4CQL - chains E and F of the 4 polymer chains in the assembly; structure by X-ray diffraction, 2.85 A resolution.

== Chain E ==
Name: Estradiol 17-beta-dehydrogenase 8
From: Homo sapiens
Notes: EC 1.1.1.100, 1.1.1.62, 1.1.1.239
UniProtKB: Q92506 (DHB8_HUMAN); residues 1-261 here = UniProt positions 1-261
Amino-acid sequence (261 residues; each row starts with the number of its first residue):
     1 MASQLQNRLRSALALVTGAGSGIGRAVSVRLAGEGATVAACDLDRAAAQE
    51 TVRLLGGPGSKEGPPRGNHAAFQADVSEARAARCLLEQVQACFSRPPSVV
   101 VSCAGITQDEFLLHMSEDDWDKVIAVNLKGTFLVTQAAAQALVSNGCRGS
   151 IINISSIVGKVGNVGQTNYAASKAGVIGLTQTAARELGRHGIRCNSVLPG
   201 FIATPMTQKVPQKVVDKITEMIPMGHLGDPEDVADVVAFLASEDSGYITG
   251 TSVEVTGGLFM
Not modelled in the structure: 1-5, 56-67
Residues lining bound ligands: NAD (nicotinamide-adenine-dinucleotide): Gly18, Gly20, Ser21, Gly22, Ile23, Gly24, Asp42, Leu43, Asp44, Ala74, Asp75, Val76, Ser77, Cys103, Ala104, Gly105, Ile106, Val126, Asn127, Ile154, Ser155, Ser156, Tyr169, Lys173, Pro199, Gly200, Phe201, Ile202, Thr204, Pro205, Met206, Thr207
Swiss-Prot annotation at these positions:
  - active site: Tyr169 (Proton acceptor)
  - binding site (NAD(+)): Leu15 to Ile23, Asp42, Leu43, Ala74 to Val76, Tyr169 to Lys173, Ile202 to Thr204
  - binding site (substrate): Ser156
  - modified residue: Ser60 (Phosphoserine), Lys160 (N6-succinyllysine), Lys173 (N6-succinyllysine)
  - natural variant: Val158 (V158L: In a breast cancer sample)
  - mutagenesis: Asp42 (D42A: Reduced NADH-dependent reductase activity with acetoacetyl-CoA. Reduced NADH-dependent reductase activity with 9,10-phenanthrene quinone. Increases NADPH-dependent reductase activities ...), Arg148 (R148E: No effect on the ability to restore growth of an OAR1-deficient yeast mutant), Tyr169 (Y169A: Strongly reduced NADH-dependent reductase activity with acetoacetyl-CoA. Strongly reduced NADH-dependent reductase activity with 9,10-phenanthrene quinone ...), Lys173 (K173A: Abolishes NADH-dependent reductase activity with acetoacetyl-CoA. Strongly reduced NADH-dependent reductase activity with 9,10-phenanthrene quinone ...), Arg189 (R189E: No effect on the ability to restore growth of an OAR1-deficient yeast mutant)
Reported in the primary citation:
  - binding site for NAD: Asp42, Tyr169, Lys173
  - catalytic residues: Ser156 (proposed by the authors, not directly observed)
  - catalytic residues: Tyr169, Lys173 (by similarity / conservation)
  - mutagenesis - K173A: decreased catalytic activity
  - mutagenesis - Y169A, K173A: unchanged catalytic activity on NADPH
  - mutagenesis - D42A, Y169A: decreased catalytic activity on NADH
  - mutagenesis - D42A: increased catalytic activity on NADPH
  - mutagenesis - D42A (15-fold): decreased binding to NAD+
  - mutagenesis - D42A (Kd 15 mM): decreased binding to NADH
  - mutagenesis - D42A: unchanged binding to NADPH
  - mutagenesis - D42A: unchanged binding to NADP+

== Chain F ==
Name: Carbonyl reductase family member 4
From: Homo sapiens
Notes: EC 1.1.1.100
UniProtKB: Q8N4T8 (CBR4_HUMAN); residue numbers follow UniProt; this construct covers 1-237
Amino-acid sequence (244 residues; row label = number of the first residue in the row; numbers below 1 keep their minus sign (Met-6 is residue -6)):
    -6 MHHHHHHMDKVCAVFGGSRGIGRAVAQLMARKGYRLAVIARNLEGAKAAA
    44 GDLGGDHLAFSCDVAKEHDVQNTFEELEKHLGRVNFLVNAAGINRDGLLV
    94 RTKTEDMVSQLHTNLLGSMLTCKAAMRTMIQQQGGSIVNVGSIVGLKGNS
   144 GQSVYSASKGGLVGFSRALAKEVARKKIRVNVVAPGFVHTDMTKDLKEEH
   194 LKKNIPLGRFGETIEVAHAVVFLLESPYITGHVLVVDGGLQLIL
Not modelled in the structure: -6 to -5, 46-48, 88-90, 185-189
Differences from the reference sequence: expression tag (-6 to 0)
Swiss-Prot annotation at these positions:
  - active site: Tyr148 (Proton acceptor)
  - binding site (NADP(+)): Ser11 to Ile14, Arg34, Asn35, Asp56, Ala83 to Gly85, Tyr148, Lys152, Val181 to Thr183
  - binding site (substrate): Ser135
  - site: Lys169 (Important for interaction with acyl carrier protein (ACP))
  - modified residue: Met1 (N-acetylmethionine), Lys40 (N6-acetyllysine), Lys96 (N6-acetyllysine), Lys195 (N6-acetyllysine)
  - mutagenesis: Gly9 (G9S: Unable to restore growth of an OAR1-deficient yeast mutant), Arg12 (R12A: Strongly reduced ability to restore growth of an OAR1-deficient yeast mutant), Arg34 (R34A: Strongly reduced ability to restore growth of an OAR1-deficient yeast mutant. Strongly reduces NADPH-dependent reductase activity with acetoacetyl-CoA and 9,10-phenanthrene quinone ...), Ser135 (S135A: Unable to restore growth of an OAR1-deficient yeast mutant), Tyr148 (Y148A: Unable to restore growth of an OAR1-deficient yeast mutant), Lys152 (K152A: Unable to restore growth of an OAR1-deficient yeast mutant. Abolishes NADPH-dependent reductase activity with acetoacetyl-CoA ...), Arg168 (R168E: Strongly reduced ability to restore growth of an OAR1-deficient yeast mutant. Increases NADPH-dependent reductase activity with acetoacetyl-CoA ...), Lys169 (K169E: Unable to restore growth of an OAR1-deficient yeast mutant. Increases NADPH-dependent reductase activity with acetoacetyl-CoA ...)
Reported in the primary citation:
  - catalytic residues: Ser135 (proposed by the authors, not directly observed)
  - catalytic residues: Tyr148, Lys152 (by similarity / conservation)
  - mutagenesis - R34A, K152A: unchanged catalytic activity on NADH
  - mutagenesis - R34A, Q126E/R168E/K169E: decreased catalytic activity on NADPH
  - mutagenesis - K152A: abolished catalytic activity on NADPH
  - mutagenesis - K169E: decreased growth
  - mutagenesis - K169E: abolished growth in response to glycerol
  - mutagenesis - K169E: unchanged catalytic activity (CoA-dependent activity)
  - mutagenesis - Q126E/K169E, R168E: unchanged catalytic activity on CoA-dependent

== Interface between chain E and chain F ==
Pairs across the interface (66):
  Gln181(E) with Leu235(F)
  Ala184(E) with Pro199(F)
  Arg185(E) with Leu235(F); Ile236(F)
  Gly188(E) with Pro199(F); Leu200(F)
  Arg189(E) with Pro199(F), hydrogen bond (backbone-backbone)
  Phe201(E) with Tyr221(F)
  Thr219(E) with Arg168(F)
  Glu220(E) with Arg168(F), hydrogen bond (backbone-side chain)
  Ile222(E) with Arg168(F), hydrogen bond (backbone-side chain); Tyr221(F)
  Pro223(E) with Ala167(F); Arg168(F), hydrogen bond (backbone-side chain)
  Met224(E) with Ala167(F); Arg168(F); Pro220(F); Tyr221(F), hydrophobic
  Gly225(E) with Arg168(F)
  His226(E) with Tyr221(F), hydrogen bond (backbone-side chain)
  Leu227(E) with Tyr221(F)
  Gly228(E) with Tyr221(F), hydrogen bond (backbone-side chain)
  Asp232(E) with Pro220(F); Tyr221(F)
  Asp235(E) with Phe215(F); Ser219(F), hydrogen bond
  Val236(E) with Phe215(F), hydrophobic; Ile222(F), hydrophobic
  Phe239(E) with His211(F); Ala212(F), hydrophobic; Phe215(F), hydrophobic
  Asp244(E) with His211(F), salt bridge
  Gly246(E) with Leu200(F); Arg202(F)
  Tyr247(E) with Phe180(F); Leu200(F), hydrophobic; Arg202(F), hydrogen bond (side chain-backbone); Phe203(F); Gly204(F), hydrogen bond (side chain-backbone); Glu208(F); Val229(F), hydrophobic; Asp230(F), hydrogen bond (side chain-backbone); Gly231(F), hydrogen bond (backbone-backbone)
  Ile248(E) with Val229(F), hydrophobic
  Thr249(E) with Leu200(F); Gly231(F); Gly232(F), hydrogen bond (backbone-backbone)
  Gly250(E) with Gln234(F), hydrogen bond (backbone-side chain); Leu235(F)
  Thr251(E) with Val228(F)
  Ser252(E) with His225(F)
  Val253(E) with His225(F); Leu227(F), hydrophobic
  Glu254(E) with Ile222(F); His225(F), hydrogen bond (backbone-side chain)
  Val255(E) with Tyr221(F); Ile222(F), hydrophobic
  Thr256(E) with Tyr221(F)
  Gly257(E) with Tyr221(F), hydrogen bond (backbone-backbone); Thr223(F)
  Gly258(E) with Thr223(F)
  Met261(E) with Arg160(F); Ala163(F), hydrophobic; Lys164(F); Thr223(F); Gly224(F)
Also at the interface, not in a pair above, chain E (36 interface residues in all): Arg193, Ile202
Also at the interface, not in a pair above, chain F (33 interface residues in all): Arg172, Ile198

== Summary ==
Chain E and chain F form an interface of 36 and 33 residues respectively; the contacts include 15 hydrogen
bonds and 1 salt bridge. Polar pairs include Asp244(E)-His211(F), Glu220(E)-Arg168(F) and Ile222(E)-Arg168(F).
From the paper: catalytic residues Ser156(E), Tyr169(E) and Ser135(F) among others; D42A and Y169A of chain E
reduce catalytic activity on NADH; 9 substitutions were tested in all.
Chain E is Estradiol 17-beta-dehydrogenase 8 and chain F is Carbonyl reductase family member 4, both from Homo
sapiens; the structure, Crystal structure of heterotetrameric human ketoacyl reductase complexed with NAD, was
determined by X-ray diffraction, deposited together with 4CQM.
